Entry 2BYL (X-ray diffraction, 2.15 A resolution); this record covers chains A and B.

[Chain A (and B)]
Name: Ornithine aminotransferase
From: Homo sapiens
Notes: EC 2.6.1.13; chain B of this document is another copy of the same molecule, construct and numbering; everything in this record applies to it too
Reference sequence: P04181 (OAT_HUMAN); numbering as in UniProt (aligned over 1-439)
Sequence (439 residues; each row starts with the number of its first residue):
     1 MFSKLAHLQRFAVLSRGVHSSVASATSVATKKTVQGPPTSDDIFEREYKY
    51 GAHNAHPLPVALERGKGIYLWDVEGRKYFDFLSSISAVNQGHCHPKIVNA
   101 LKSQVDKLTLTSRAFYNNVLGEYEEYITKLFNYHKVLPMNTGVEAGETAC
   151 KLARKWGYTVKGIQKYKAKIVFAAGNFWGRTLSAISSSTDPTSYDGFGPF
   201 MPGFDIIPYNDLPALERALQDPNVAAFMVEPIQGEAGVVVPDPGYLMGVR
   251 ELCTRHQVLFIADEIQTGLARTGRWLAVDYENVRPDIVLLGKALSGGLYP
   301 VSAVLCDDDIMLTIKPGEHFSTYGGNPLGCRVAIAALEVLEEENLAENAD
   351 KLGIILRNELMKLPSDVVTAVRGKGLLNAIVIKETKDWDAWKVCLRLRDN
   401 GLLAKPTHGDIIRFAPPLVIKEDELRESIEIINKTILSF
Not modelled in the structure: 1-35
Sequence notes: engineered mutation Ala55 (Tyr in P04181), Ile85 (Tyr in P04181), Phe320 (Gly in P04181)
Covalent attachments: pyridoxal phosphate (PLP) linked to Lys292
Small-molecule neighbours: pyridoxal phosphate (PLP): Thr141, Gly142, Val143, Phe177, Trp178, Gly179, Glu230, Asp263, Ile265, Gln266
UniProt features mapped onto this chain:
  - modified residue: Lys49 (N6-acetyllysine), Lys66 (N6-acetyllysine), Lys102 (N6-succinyllysine), Lys107 (N6-acetyllysine), Lys292 (N6-(pyridoxal phosphate)lysine), Lys362 (N6-acetyllysine), Lys386 (N6-acetyllysine), Lys392 (N6-acetyllysine), Lys405 (N6-acetyllysine), Lys421 (N6-acetyllysine)
  - natural variant: Gly51 (G51D: In HOGA), Asn54 (N54K: In HOGA), Asn89 (N89K: In HOGA), Gln90 (Q90E: In HOGA), Cys93 (C93F: In HOGA), Gln104 (Q104R: In HOGA), Arg154 (R154L: In HOGA), Arg180 (R180T: In HOGA), Ala184 (deletion: In HOGA), Pro199 (P199Q: In HOGA), Ala226 (A226V: In HOGA), Pro241 (P241L: In HOGA), 15 further natural variant entries in UniProt

[Chain A / chain B interface]
Contacting residue pairs - 276 pairs, chain A then chain B:
  Ile43(A) - Asn117(B)
  Ile43(A) - Asn118(B)
  Phe44(A) - Tyr116(B)  hydrophobic
  Arg46(A) - Asn118(B)  hydrogen bond (side chain-backbone)
  Arg46(A) - Gly121(B)
  Arg46(A) - Glu122(B)
  Arg46(A) - Glu125(B)
  Glu47(A) - Tyr116(B)
  Glu47(A) - Asn117(B)
  Glu47(A) - Leu120(B)
  Glu47(A) - Gly121(B)
  Glu47(A) - Glu124(B)
  Tyr48(A) - Lys135(B)
  Lys49(A) - His134(B)
  Lys49(A) - Lys135(B)  hydrogen bond (backbone-side chain)
  Tyr50(A) - Glu124(B)
  Tyr50(A) - Glu125(B)
  Tyr50(A) - Thr128(B)
  Tyr50(A) - Lys129(B)  hydrogen bond
  Tyr50(A) - His134(B)
  Tyr50(A) - Lys135(B)
  Tyr50(A) - Val136(B)  hydrogen bond (backbone-backbone)
  Gly51(A) - Glu124(B)
  Gly51(A) - Lys135(B)
  Gly51(A) - Val136(B)
  Ala52(A) - Val136(B)  hydrogen bond (backbone-backbone)
  Ala52(A) - Leu137(B)  hydrophobic
  Ala52(A) - Met311(B)  hydrophobic
  His53(A) - Lys135(B)
  His53(A) - Leu312(B)
  His53(A) - Ile314(B)
  His53(A) - Lys315(B)
  His53(A) - Pro316(B)
  Asn54(A) - Leu137(B)
  Asn54(A) - Ile314(B)
  Asn54(A) - Lys315(B)
  Asn54(A) - Pro316(B)
  Asn54(A) - Gly317(B)  hydrogen bond (backbone-backbone)
  Asn54(A) - Glu318(B)
  Asn54(A) - His319(B)  hydrogen bond (side chain-backbone)
  Ala55(A) - Arg113(B)
  Ala55(A) - Pro316(B)
  Ala55(A) - Gly317(B)
  His56(A) - Gly317(B)
  Pro57(A) - Arg113(B)
  Pro57(A) - Ala114(B)
  Pro57(A) - Tyr116(B)  hydrophobic
  Leu58(A) - Ala114(B)  hydrogen bond (backbone-backbone)
  Leu58(A) - Phe115(B)  hydrophobic
  Leu58(A) - Tyr116(B)
  Val60(A) - Phe115(B)  hydrophobic
  Val60(A) - Tyr116(B)  hydrogen bond (backbone-backbone)
  Ala61(A) - Tyr116(B)
  Leu62(A) - Leu108(B)
  Leu62(A) - Phe115(B)  hydrophobic
  Leu62(A) - Tyr116(B)  hydrogen bond (backbone-backbone)
  Leu62(A) - Asn117(B)
  Leu62(A) - Asn118(B)  hydrogen bond (backbone-backbone)
  Glu63(A) - Leu108(B)
  Glu63(A) - Asn118(B)
  Arg64(A) - Lys107(B)
  Arg64(A) - Leu108(B)
  Gly65(A) - Lys107(B)  hydrogen bond (backbone-backbone)
  Lys66(A) - Asp106(B)  hydrogen bond (side chain-backbone)
  Val73(A) - Asn118(B)
  Leu82(A) - Ala114(B)  hydrophobic
  Ser84(A) - Leu110(B)  hydrogen bond (side chain-backbone)
  Ser84(A) - Thr111(B)
  Ser84(A) - Ser112(B)
  Ile85(A) - Ser112(B)
  Ala87(A) - Leu110(B)  hydrophobic
  His92(A) - Leu110(B)
  Cys93(A) - Val105(B)  hydrogen bond (side chain-backbone)
  Cys93(A) - Lys107(B)
  Cys93(A) - Leu108(B)
  Val98(A) - Val105(B)
  Val98(A) - Asp106(B)
  Leu101(A) - Val105(B)  hydrophobic
  Lys102(A) - Lys102(B)
  Lys102(A) - Val105(B)
  Lys102(A) - Asp106(B)  salt bridge
  Val105(A) - Cys93(B)  hydrogen bond (backbone-side chain)
  Val105(A) - Val98(B)
  Val105(A) - Leu101(B)  hydrophobic
  Val105(A) - Leu298(B)  hydrophobic
  Asp106(A) - Val98(B)
  Asp106(A) - Lys102(B)  salt bridge
  Lys107(A) - Glu63(B)
  Lys107(A) - Arg64(B)
  Lys107(A) - Gly65(B)  hydrogen bond (backbone-backbone)
  Lys107(A) - Cys93(B)
  Leu108(A) - Leu62(B)
  Leu108(A) - Glu63(B)
  Leu108(A) - Arg64(B)
  Leu108(A) - Cys93(B)
  Thr109(A) - Gly297(B)  hydrogen bond (side chain-backbone)
  Leu110(A) - Ser84(B)  hydrogen bond (backbone-side chain)
  Leu110(A) - Ala87(B)  hydrophobic
  Leu110(A) - His92(B)
  Leu110(A) - Gly297(B)
  Thr111(A) - Leu82(B)
  Thr111(A) - Ser84(B)
  Ser112(A) - Leu82(B)
  Ser112(A) - Ser84(B)
  Ser112(A) - Ile85(B)
  Arg113(A) - Asn54(B)  hydrogen bond
  Arg113(A) - Ala55(B)
  Arg113(A) - Pro57(B)
  Ala114(A) - Pro57(B)
  Ala114(A) - Leu58(B)  hydrogen bond (backbone-backbone)
  Ala114(A) - Leu82(B)  hydrophobic
  Ala114(A) - Lys405(B)
  Phe115(A) - Leu58(B)  hydrophobic
  Phe115(A) - Leu62(B)  hydrophobic
  Phe115(A) - Leu82(B)  hydrophobic
  Phe115(A) - Leu403(B)  hydrophobic
  Tyr116(A) - Phe44(B)  hydrophobic
  Tyr116(A) - Glu47(B)
  Tyr116(A) - Pro57(B)  hydrophobic
  Tyr116(A) - Leu58(B)
  Tyr116(A) - Val60(B)  hydrogen bond (backbone-backbone)
  Tyr116(A) - Ala61(B)
  Tyr116(A) - Leu62(B)  hydrogen bond (backbone-backbone)
  Asn117(A) - Ile43(B)
  Asn117(A) - Glu47(B)
  Asn117(A) - Leu62(B)
  Asn118(A) - Ile43(B)
  Asn118(A) - Arg46(B)
  Asn118(A) - Leu62(B)  hydrogen bond (backbone-backbone)
  Asn118(A) - Glu63(B)
  Asn118(A) - Val73(B)
  Leu120(A) - Glu47(B)
  Gly121(A) - Arg46(B)
  Gly121(A) - Glu47(B)
  Glu122(A) - Arg46(B)
  Glu124(A) - Glu47(B)
  Glu124(A) - Tyr50(B)
  Glu124(A) - Gly51(B)
  Glu125(A) - Arg46(B)
  Glu125(A) - Tyr50(B)
  Thr128(A) - Tyr50(B)
  Lys129(A) - Tyr50(B)  hydrogen bond
  His134(A) - Lys49(B)
  His134(A) - Tyr50(B)
  Lys135(A) - Tyr48(B)
  Lys135(A) - Lys49(B)  hydrogen bond (side chain-backbone)
  Lys135(A) - Tyr50(B)
  Lys135(A) - Gly51(B)
  Lys135(A) - His53(B)
  Val136(A) - Tyr50(B)  hydrogen bond (backbone-backbone)
  Val136(A) - Gly51(B)
  Val136(A) - Ala52(B)  hydrogen bond (backbone-backbone)
  Leu137(A) - Ala52(B)  hydrophobic
  Leu137(A) - Asn54(B)
  Asn140(A) - Thr141(B)
  Thr141(A) - Asn140(B)
  Thr141(A) - Glu144(B)  hydrogen bond
  Val143(A) - Glu144(B)
  Glu144(A) - Thr141(B)  hydrogen bond
  Glu144(A) - Val143(B)
  Glu147(A) - Thr181(B)
  Glu147(A) - Leu182(B)  hydrogen bond (side chain-backbone)
  Cys150(A) - Leu182(B)  hydrophobic
  Lys151(A) - Arg180(B)  hydrogen bond (side chain-backbone)
  Lys151(A) - Leu182(B)
  Lys151(A) - Phe197(B)
  Arg154(A) - Leu182(B)
  Arg154(A) - Gly196(B)
  Arg154(A) - Phe197(B)  hydrogen bond (side chain-backbone)
  Arg154(A) - Gly198(B)
  Arg154(A) - Pro199(B)  hydrogen bond (side chain-backbone)
  Lys155(A) - Asp195(B)  hydrogen bond (side chain-backbone)
  Lys155(A) - Gly196(B)
  Lys155(A) - Phe197(B)
  Tyr158(A) - Gly196(B)
  Tyr158(A) - Gly198(B)  hydrogen bond (side chain-backbone)
  Tyr158(A) - Pro199(B)
  Lys165(A) - Asp195(B)  salt bridge
  Lys165(A) - Gly196(B)
  Tyr166(A) - Tyr194(B)
  Tyr166(A) - Asp195(B)  hydrogen bond
  Tyr166(A) - Gly196(B)  hydrogen bond (side chain-backbone)
  Tyr166(A) - Phe197(B)
  Tyr166(A) - Gly198(B)
  Tyr166(A) - Pro199(B)
  Tyr166(A) - Phe200(B)  hydrophobic
  Ala168(A) - Pro199(B)
  Phe177(A) - Phe320(B)  hydrophobic
  Arg180(A) - Lys151(B)  hydrogen bond (backbone-side chain)
  Arg180(A) - His319(B)
  Arg180(A) - Phe320(B)
  Thr181(A) - Glu147(B)
  Leu182(A) - Glu147(B)  hydrogen bond (backbone-side chain)
  Leu182(A) - Lys151(B)
  Leu182(A) - Arg154(B)
  Leu182(A) - Ser183(B)
  Leu182(A) - Met201(B)  hydrophobic
  Ser183(A) - Leu182(B)
  Ser183(A) - Ser183(B)
  Thr192(A) - Glu318(B)
  Asp195(A) - Lys155(B)
  Asp195(A) - Tyr166(B)
  Gly196(A) - Arg154(B)
  Gly196(A) - Lys155(B)
  Gly196(A) - Tyr158(B)
  Gly196(A) - Tyr166(B)  hydrogen bond (backbone-side chain)
  Phe197(A) - Lys151(B)
  Phe197(A) - Arg154(B)  hydrogen bond (backbone-side chain)
  Phe197(A) - Lys155(B)
  Phe197(A) - Tyr166(B)
  Phe197(A) - Glu318(B)
  Gly198(A) - Arg154(B)
  Gly198(A) - Tyr158(B)  hydrogen bond (backbone-side chain)
  Gly198(A) - Tyr166(B)
  Pro199(A) - Arg154(B)  hydrogen bond (backbone-side chain)
  Pro199(A) - Tyr158(B)
  Pro199(A) - Tyr166(B)
  Pro199(A) - Met201(B)
  Pro199(A) - Pro202(B)
  Phe200(A) - Tyr166(B)  hydrophobic
  Phe200(A) - Pro202(B)
  Met201(A) - Leu182(B)  hydrophobic
  Met201(A) - Pro199(B)
  Met201(A) - Met201(B)
  Pro202(A) - Pro199(B)
  Pro202(A) - Phe200(B)
  Pro202(A) - Pro202(B)
  Phe204(A) - Leu182(B)  hydrophobic
  Lys292(A) - Thr322(B)
  Lys292(A) - Tyr323(B)  hydrogen bond (backbone-side chain)
  Ser295(A) - Tyr323(B)  hydrogen bond
  Gly297(A) - Thr109(B)  hydrogen bond (backbone-side chain)
  Gly297(A) - Leu110(B)
  Gly297(A) - Tyr323(B)
  Leu298(A) - Val105(B)  hydrophobic
  Leu298(A) - Thr109(B)
  Leu298(A) - Tyr299(B)
  Leu298(A) - Leu328(B)
  Tyr299(A) - Leu298(B)
  Tyr299(A) - Tyr299(B)
  Tyr299(A) - Pro300(B)
  Tyr299(A) - Tyr323(B)
  Pro300(A) - Tyr299(B)
  Pro300(A) - Pro300(B)
  Pro300(A) - Tyr323(B)  hydrophobic
  Met311(A) - Ala52(B)  hydrophobic
  Leu312(A) - His53(B)
  Ile314(A) - His53(B)
  Ile314(A) - Asn54(B)
  Lys315(A) - His53(B)
  Lys315(A) - Asn54(B)
  Pro316(A) - His53(B)
  Pro316(A) - Asn54(B)
  Pro316(A) - Ala55(B)
  Gly317(A) - Asn54(B)  hydrogen bond (backbone-backbone)
  Gly317(A) - Ala55(B)
  Gly317(A) - His56(B)
  Gly317(A) - Arg180(B)  hydrogen bond (backbone-side chain)
  Gly317(A) - Thr192(B)
  Glu318(A) - Asn54(B)
  Glu318(A) - Arg180(B)  hydrogen bond (backbone-side chain)
  Glu318(A) - Thr192(B)
  Glu318(A) - Phe197(B)
  His319(A) - Asn54(B)  hydrogen bond (backbone-side chain)
  His319(A) - Arg180(B)
  Phe320(A) - Asn54(B)
  Phe320(A) - Arg180(B)
  Thr322(A) - Ser84(B)
  Thr322(A) - Lys292(B)
  Tyr323(A) - Lys292(B)  hydrogen bond (side chain-backbone)
  Tyr323(A) - Ser295(B)  hydrogen bond
  Tyr323(A) - Gly297(B)
  Tyr323(A) - Tyr299(B)
  Leu328(A) - Leu298(B)
  Leu403(A) - Phe115(B)  hydrophobic
  Lys405(A) - Ala114(B)
Other interface residues (no listed pair), chain A (113 interface residues in all): Pro59, Leu70, Val88, Ile185, Ser186, Tyr194, Gly203, Ala404
Other interface residues (no listed pair), chain B (110 interface residues in all): Pro59, Leu70, Asp80, Val88, Cys150, Ala168, Ile185, Ser186, Phe204, Ala404

[Summary]
113 residues of chain A and 110 residues of chain B are in contact, with 53 hydrogen bonds and 3 salt bridges.
Polar contacts include Lys102(A)-Asp106(B), Lys165(A)-Asp195(B) and Arg46(A)-Asn118(B). Pyridoxal phosphate is
covalently linked to Lys292(A).
Both chains are Ornithine aminotransferase (Homo sapiens). Entry 2BYL (Structure of ornithine aminotransferase
triple mutant Y85I Y55A G320F) was determined by X-ray diffraction, deposited together with 2BYJ.
